7FMO - chains A and B; structure by X-ray diffraction, 1.67 A resolution.

# Chain A
Name: Pre-mRNA-splicing factor 8
Source organism: Saccharomyces cerevisiae S288C
UniProtKB: P33334 (PRP8_YEAST); residues 1836-2090 here = UniProt positions 1836-2090
Chain sequence (258 residues; numbered 1833 to 2090; the number before each row is that of its first residue):
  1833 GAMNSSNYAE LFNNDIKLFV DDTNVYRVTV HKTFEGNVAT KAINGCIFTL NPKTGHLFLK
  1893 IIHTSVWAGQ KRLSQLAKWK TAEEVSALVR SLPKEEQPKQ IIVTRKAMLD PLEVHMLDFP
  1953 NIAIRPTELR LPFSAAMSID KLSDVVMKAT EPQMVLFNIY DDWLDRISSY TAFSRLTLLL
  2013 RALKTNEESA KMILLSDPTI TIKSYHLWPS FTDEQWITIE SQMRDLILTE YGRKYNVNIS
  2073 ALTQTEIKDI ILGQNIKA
Not modelled in the structure: 2090
Differences from the reference sequence: expression tag (1833-1835)
Small-molecule neighbours: N-(2-methoxyphenyl)-2-methyl-L-alanine (VVK): Arg1962, Arg2013, Thr2017, Ile2059, Leu2060, Glu2062, Tyr2063, Lys2066, Ile2082, Ile2083, Gln2086, Asn2087
Swiss-Prot annotation at these positions:
  - mutagenesis: Asp1853 (D1853A: Alters protein folding. Severely impaired growth. Strongly reduced growth at 35 degrees Celsius; when associated with A-1854; D1853N: Reduced growth at 30 degrees Celsius ...), Asp1854 (D1854A: Reduced growth at 30 degrees Celsius. Strongly reduced growth at 16 degrees Celsius. Strongly reduced growth at 35 degrees Celsius; when associated with A-1853 ...), Thr1855 (T1855A: Reduced growth at 30 degrees Celsius. Strongly reduced growth at 16 degrees Celsius), Thr1936 (T1936A: Reduced growth at 30 degrees Celsius. Strongly reduced growth at 16 degrees Celsius), Arg1937 (R1937K: Severely impaired growth. Reduced growth at 30 degrees Celsius. Strongly reduced growth at 16 degrees Celsius)

# Chain B
Name: A1 cistron-splicing factor AAR2
Source organism: Saccharomyces cerevisiae S288C
UniProtKB: P32357 (AAR2_YEAST); aligned to UniProt positions 1-317 over residues 1-317
Chain sequence (308 residues; row label = number of the first residue in the row; note: 13 numbers in that range are skipped by the numbering (no residue carries them; nothing is unmodelled there); numbers below 1 keep their minus sign (Gly-3 is residue -3)):
    -3 GAMAMNTVPF TSAPIEVTIG IDQYSFNVKE NQPFHGIKDI PIGHVHVIHF QHADNSSMRY
    57 GYWFDCRMGN FYIQYDPKDG LYKMMEERDG AKFENIVHNF KERQMMVSYP KIDEDDTWYN
   117 LTEFVQMDKI RKIVRKDENQ FSYVDSSMTT VQENEL
   166 SSSSSDPAHS LNYTVINFKS REAIRPGHEM EDFLDKSYYL NTVMLQGIFK NSSNYFGELQ
   226 FAFLNAMFFG NYGSSLQWHA MIELICSSAT VPKHMLDKLD EILYYQIKTL PEQYSDILLN
   286 ERVWNICLYS SFQKNSLHNT EKIMENKYPE LL
Not modelled in the structure: -3 to 0, 166-169
Differences from the reference sequence: expression tag (-3 to 0); conflict Ser166 (Leu153 in P32357), Ser167 (Lys154 in P32357), Ser170 (Asp in P32357)
Swiss-Prot annotation at these positions:
  - region: Leu261 to Ile282 (Leucine-zipper)
  - modified residue: Ser253 (Phosphoserine), Thr274 (Phosphothreonine)

# Interface between chain A and chain B
Pairs across the interface (17; chain A residue first):
  Gln1907(A) - Met195(B)
  Gln1907(A) - Leu199(B)
  Leu1908(A) - Met195(B)
  Trp1911(A) - Glu194(B)
  Trp1911(A) - Met195(B)  hydrophobic
  Trp1911(A) - Phe198(B)  hydrophobic
  Asp1942(A) - Lys184(B)  salt bridge
  Glu1945(A) - Lys184(B)  salt bridge
  Val1946(A) - Ile189(B)  hydrophobic
  Val1946(A) - Glu194(B)
  Val1946(A) - Phe198(B)  hydrophobic
  His1947(A) - Glu194(B)  salt bridge
  Leu1949(A) - Lys184(B)
  Leu1949(A) - Ser185(B)
  Leu1949(A) - Arg186(B)
  Leu1949(A) - Ile189(B)  hydrophobic
  Asp1950(A) - Arg186(B)  salt bridge

# Summary
9 residues of chain A and 8 residues of chain B are in contact; the contacts include 4 salt bridges. Polar
contacts include Asp1942(A)-Lys184(B), Glu1945(A)-Lys184(B) and His1947(A)-Glu194(B). Bound to chain A:
N-(2-methoxyphenyl)-2-methyl-L-alanine. UniProt lists 5 mutagenesis sites on chain A.
Chain A is Pre-mRNA-splicing factor 8 and chain B is A1 cistron-splicing factor AAR2, both from Saccharomyces
cerevisiae S288C; the structure, PanDDA analysis group deposition -- Aar2/RNaseH in complex with fragment
P06D12 from the F2X-Universal Library, was determined by X-ray diffraction, deposited together with 5ST0,
5ST1, 5ST2, 5ST3, 5ST4, 5ST5 and 248 further entries.
